Entry 3T5J (X-ray diffraction, 2.40 A resolution); this record covers chains A and B of the 3 polymer chains in the assembly.

# Chain A
Name: DNA polymerase IV
Source organism: Sulfolobus solfataricus P2
Notes: EC 2.7.7.7
UniProt: Q97W02 (DPO4_SULSO); residues 1-341 here = UniProt positions 1-341
Sequence (341 residues; row label = number of the first residue in the row):
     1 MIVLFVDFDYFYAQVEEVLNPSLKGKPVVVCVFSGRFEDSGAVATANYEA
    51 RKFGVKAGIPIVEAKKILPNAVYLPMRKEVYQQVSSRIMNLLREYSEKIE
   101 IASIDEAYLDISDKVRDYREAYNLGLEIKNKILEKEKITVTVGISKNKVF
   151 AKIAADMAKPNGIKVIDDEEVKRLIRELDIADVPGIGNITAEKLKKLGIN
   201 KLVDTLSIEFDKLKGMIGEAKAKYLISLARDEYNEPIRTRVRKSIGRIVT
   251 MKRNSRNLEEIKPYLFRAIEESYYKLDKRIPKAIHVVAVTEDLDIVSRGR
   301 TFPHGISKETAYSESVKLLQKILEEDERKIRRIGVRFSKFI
Curated features (UniProtKB/Swiss-Prot):
  - active site: Glu-106
  - binding site (Mg(2+)): Asp-7, Asp-105
  - site: Tyr-12 (Substrate discrimination)
  - mutagenesis: Asp-105 to Glu-106 (Loss of function)
Metal / ion sites: Ca2+ site 1: Asp-7, Phe-8, Asp-105 (together with 2'-deoxyadenosine 5'-triphosphate); Ca2+ site 2: Asp-7, Asp-105, Glu-106 (together with 2'-deoxyadenosine 5'-triphosphate); Ca2+ site 3: Ala-181, Ile-186
Small-molecule neighbours: 2'-deoxyadenosine 5'-triphosphate (DTP): Phe-8, Asp-9, Tyr-10, Phe-11, Tyr-12, Val-43, Ala-44, Thr-45, Tyr-48, Arg-51, Ala-57, Gly-58, Ile-104, Asp-105, Lys-159

# Chain B
Molecule: 17-nt DNA strand
Sequence (17 nucleotides; each row starts with the number of its first residue):
   402 CATXGAATCCTTCCCCC
Modified positions: HN1 ((6S,8R)-3-(2-deoxy-5-O-phosphono-beta-D-erythro-pentofuranosyl)-8-hydroxy-6-[(1S)-1-hydroxyhexyl]-4,6,7,8-tetrahydropyrimido[1,2-a]purin-10(3H)-one) at position 405

# Interface between chain A and chain B
Residue-residue contacts (41; chain A residue first):
  Val-32(A) with DT404(B), phosphate contact; HN1_405(B), sugar contact
  Ser-34(A) with DT404(B), sugar contact
  Phe-37(A) with DC402(B), sugar contact; DA403(B), phosphate contact
  Ser-40(A) with DA403(B), phosphate contact
  Gly-41(A) with DA403(B), hydrogen bond to the phosphate; DT404(B), sugar contact
  Ala-42(A) with DT404(B), base contact
  Gly-58(A) with DT404(B), base contact
  Pro-60(A) with DA403(B), base contact
  Glu-63(A) with DC402(B), base contact
  Ser-103(A) with HN1_405(B), base contact
  Glu-106(A) with HN1_405(B), base contact
  Gly-218(A) with DC411(B), phosphate contact
  Glu-219(A) with DC411(B), hydrogen bond to the phosphate
  Ala-220(A) with DC410(B), phosphate contact; DC411(B), hydrogen bond to the phosphate
  Arg-238(A) with DT409(B), salt bridge to the phosphate
  Val-241(A) with DA408(B), phosphate contact
  Arg-242(A) with DA407(B), salt bridge to the phosphate; DA408(B), salt bridge to the phosphate
  Lys-243(A) with DA408(B), hydrogen bond to the phosphate; DT409(B), salt bridge to the phosphate
  Ser-244(A) with DA407(B), sugar contact; DA408(B), hydrogen bond to the phosphate
  Ile-245(A) with DA407(B), phosphate contact
  Gly-246(A) with DA407(B), hydrogen bond to the phosphate
  Arg-247(A) with HN1_405(B), hydrogen bond to the phosphate; DG406(B), salt bridge to the phosphate
  Ile-248(A) with HN1_405(B), phosphate contact; DG406(B), hydrogen bond to the phosphate
  Val-249(A) with HN1_405(B), phosphate contact
  Thr-250(A) with HN1_405(B), hydrogen bond to the phosphate
  Leu-293(A) with DA403(B), base contact
  Arg-331(A) with DA403(B), salt bridge to the phosphate; DT404(B), salt bridge to the phosphate
  Arg-332(A) with DT404(B), phosphate contact; HN1_405(B), salt bridge to the phosphate
  Arg-336(A) with DG406(B), sugar contact; DA407(B), salt bridge to the phosphate
Other interface residues (no listed pair), chain A (33 interface residues in all): Lys-78, Ala-102, Lys-221, Lys-275

# Summary
The interface between chain A and chain B involves 33 residues on one side and 10 on the other, with 9
hydrogen bonds and 9 salt bridges. Polar contacts include Gly-41(A)/DA403(B), Glu-219(A)/DC411(B) and
Ala-220(A)/DC411(B). Ligands of chain A: 2'-deoxyadenosine 5'-triphosphate.
Chain A is DNA polymerase IV (Sulfolobus solfataricus P2) and chain B is a 17-nt DNA strand; the structure,
Ternary complex of HNE Adduct modified DNA (5'-TXG-3' vs 13-mer) with Dpo4 and incoming dDTP, was determined
by X-ray diffraction (same publication as 3T5H, 3T5K and 3T5L).
